PDB entry 5YEC | X-ray diffraction, 2.15 A resolution | chains A and C of the 4 polymer chains in the assembly

[Chain A (and C)]
Name: Ubiquitin-like modifier-activating enzyme ATG7
Source organism: Saccharomyces cerevisiae (strain ATCC 204508 / S288c)
Notes: chain C of this document is another copy of the same molecule, construct and numbering; everything in this record applies to it too
Reference sequence: P38862 (ATG7_YEAST); residue numbers follow UniProt; this construct covers 295-630
Sequence (340 residues; numbered 291 to 630; the number before each row is that of its first residue):
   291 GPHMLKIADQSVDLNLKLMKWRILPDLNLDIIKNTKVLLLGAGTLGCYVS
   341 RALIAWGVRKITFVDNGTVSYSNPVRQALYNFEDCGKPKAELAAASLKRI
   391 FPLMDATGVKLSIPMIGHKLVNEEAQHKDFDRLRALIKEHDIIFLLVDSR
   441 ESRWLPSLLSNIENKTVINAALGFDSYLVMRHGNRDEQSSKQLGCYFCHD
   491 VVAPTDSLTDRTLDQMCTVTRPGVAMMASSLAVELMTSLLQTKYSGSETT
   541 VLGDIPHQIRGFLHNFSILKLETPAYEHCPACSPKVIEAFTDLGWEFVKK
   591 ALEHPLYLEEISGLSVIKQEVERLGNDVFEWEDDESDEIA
Disordered / not traced: 291-295, 477-480, 496-508, 617-630 (chain C: 291-301, 476-481, 495-500, 616-630)
Construct notes: expression tag (291-294)
Curated features (UniProtKB/Swiss-Prot):
  - region: Ala591 to Ala630 (Homodimerization)
  - motif: Gly331 to Gly336 (GXGXXG motif)
  - active site: Cys507 (Glycyl thioester intermediate)
  - mutagenesis: Gly333 (G333A: Loss of interaction with ATG8 and ATG12, and no more ATG12-ATG5 conjugate. Defect in Cvt pathway and autophagy), Arg443 (R443A: Loss of interaction with ATG8), Ser466 (S466A: Loss of interaction with ATG8; when associated with F-486 and A-490), Tyr486 (Y486F: Loss of interaction with ATG8; when associated with A-466 and A-490), Asp490 (D490A: Loss of interaction with ATG8; when associated with A-466 and F-486), Cys507 (C507A: Loss of interaction with ATG8 and ATG12 and no more formation of ATG12-ATG5 conjugate. Defect in Cvt pathway and autophagy ...), Arg511 (R511A: Impaired homodimerization and ATP-binding. Homodimerization and ATP-binding are recovered when it heterodimerizes with an ATG7 molecule with a R-524 mutation), Glu524 (E524R: Impaired homodimerization and ATP-binding. Homodimerization and ATP-binding are recovered when it heterodimerizes with an ATG7 molecule with a A-511 mutation), Arg550 (R550A: Loss of interaction with ATG8)
Metal / ion sites: Mg2+: Asp438 (together with ATP); Zn2+: Cys485, Cys488, Cys569, Cys572
Residues lining bound ligands: ATP (adenosine-5'-triphosphate): Gly331, Ala332, Gly333, Thr334, Leu335, Asp355, Asn356, Gly357, Asn363, Gln367, Lys379, Leu401, Ser402, Ile403, Met405, Leu436, Val437, Asp438, Ser442

[How chain A and chain C interact]
Pairs across the interface (101; chain A residue first):
  Ile297(A) - Tyr361(C)  hydrophobic
  Ser301(A) - Tyr361(C)  hydrogen bond (side chain-backbone)
  Ser301(A) - Ser362(C)
  Val302(A) - Val365(C)  hydrophobic
  Asn305(A) - Arg366(C)  hydrogen bond
  Asn305(A) - Val509(C)
  Met309(A) - Phe464(C)  hydrophobic
  Met309(A) - Val509(C)
  Met309(A) - Thr510(C)
  Met309(A) - Arg511(C)
  Arg312(A) - Cys507(C)  hydrogen bond (side chain-backbone)
  Ile313(A) - Phe464(C)  hydrophobic
  Ile313(A) - Val509(C)
  Leu314(A) - Phe464(C)  hydrophobic
  Tyr338(A) - Arg341(C)
  Arg341(A) - Tyr338(C)
  Arg341(A) - Arg341(C)
  Arg341(A) - Val365(C)
  Arg341(A) - Ala368(C)  hydrogen bond (side chain-backbone)
  Ala342(A) - Met516(C)  hydrophobic
  Ile344(A) - Val365(C)  hydrophobic
  Ala345(A) - Val365(C)
  Ala345(A) - Pro512(C)  hydrophobic
  Trp346(A) - Pro512(C)
  Ser362(A) - Val302(C)
  Pro364(A) - Ile390(C)
  Val365(A) - Val302(C)  hydrophobic
  Val365(A) - Ile344(C)
  Val365(A) - Ala345(C)
  Val365(A) - Ile390(C)
  Arg366(A) - Asn305(C)
  Arg366(A) - Leu306(C)
  Arg366(A) - Met309(C)
  Ala368(A) - Arg341(C)  hydrogen bond (backbone-side chain)
  Asn371(A) - Arg389(C)
  Asn371(A) - Ile390(C)
  Phe372(A) - Arg389(C)  hydrogen bond (backbone-backbone)
  Phe372(A) - Ile390(C)
  Phe372(A) - Pro392(C)
  Arg389(A) - Asn371(C)
  Arg389(A) - Phe372(C)  hydrogen bond (backbone-backbone)
  Ile390(A) - Pro364(C)
  Ile390(A) - Val365(C)
  Ile390(A) - Asn371(C)
  Ile390(A) - Phe372(C)
  Phe391(A) - Val365(C)  hydrophobic
  Pro392(A) - Phe372(C)
  Phe464(A) - Met309(C)  hydrophobic
  Phe464(A) - Ile313(C)  hydrophobic
  Phe464(A) - Leu314(C)  hydrophobic
  Val509(A) - Asn305(C)
  Val509(A) - Ile313(C)  hydrophobic
  Thr510(A) - Met309(C)
  Arg511(A) - Glu524(C)  salt bridge
  Arg511(A) - Leu542(C)  hydrogen bond (side chain-backbone)
  Pro512(A) - Ala345(C)
  Pro512(A) - Trp346(C)
  Pro512(A) - Glu524(C)
  Gly513(A) - Ser520(C)
  Gly513(A) - Glu524(C)  hydrogen bond (backbone-side chain)
  Met516(A) - Tyr338(C)
  Met516(A) - Met516(C)  hydrophobic
  Met516(A) - Ser520(C)
  Met517(A) - Met517(C)  hydrophobic
  Met517(A) - Ser520(C)
  Met517(A) - Leu521(C)  hydrophobic
  Ser520(A) - Gly513(C)
  Ser520(A) - Met516(C)
  Ser520(A) - Met517(C)
  Leu521(A) - Met517(C)  hydrophobic
  Leu521(A) - Phe556(C)  hydrophobic
  Glu524(A) - Arg511(C)  salt bridge
  Glu524(A) - Pro512(C)
  Glu524(A) - Gly513(C)  hydrogen bond (side chain-backbone)
  Glu524(A) - Met517(C)
  Glu524(A) - Leu553(C)
  Thr527(A) - Arg511(C)
  Leu542(A) - Arg511(C)  hydrogen bond (backbone-side chain)
  Leu542(A) - His554(C)
  Gly543(A) - His554(C)
  Asp544(A) - His554(C)  hydrogen bond (backbone-backbone)
  Asp544(A) - Asn555(C)
  Asp544(A) - Phe556(C)
  Pro546(A) - Phe556(C)
  Ile549(A) - Phe556(C)  hydrophobic
  Leu553(A) - Glu524(C)
  His554(A) - Leu542(C)
  His554(A) - Gly543(C)
  His554(A) - Asp544(C)  hydrogen bond (backbone-backbone)
  Asn555(A) - Asp544(C)
  Asn555(A) - Lys560(C)  hydrogen bond (backbone-side chain)
  Phe556(A) - Leu521(C)  hydrophobic
  Phe556(A) - Asp544(C)
  Phe556(A) - Pro546(C)
  Phe556(A) - Ile549(C)  hydrophobic
  Phe556(A) - Ile558(C)
  Phe556(A) - Lys560(C)
  Ile558(A) - Phe556(C)
  Ile558(A) - Ser557(C)
  Ile558(A) - Ile558(C)
  Lys560(A) - Asn555(C)  hydrogen bond (side chain-backbone)
Interface residues without a listed pair, chain A (51 interface residues in all): Leu306, Leu308, Leu525
Interface residues without a listed pair, chain C (55 interface residues in all): Leu308, Ala342, Tyr370, Phe391, Tyr467, Thr508, Ser519, Leu525, Thr527

[Overview]
Chain A and chain C form an interface of 51 and 55 residues respectively, with 15 hydrogen bonds and 2 salt
bridges. Polar pairs include Arg511(A)-Glu524(C), Ser301(A)-Tyr361(C) and Asn305(A)-Arg366(C). Chain A binds
ATP. UniProt lists active-site residue Cys507(A) and 9 mutagenesis sites on chain A.
Chain A and chain C are both Ubiquitin-like modifier-activating enzyme ATG7 (Saccharomyces cerevisiae (strain
ATCC 204508 / S288c)); the structure, Crystal structure of Atg7CTD-Atg8-MgATP complex in form II, was
determined by X-ray diffraction.
